PDB entry 7ZIP | X-ray diffraction, 1.90 A resolution | chains BBB and CCC of the 5 polymer chains in the assembly

== Chain BBB (and CCC) ==
Molecule: Major capsid protein VP1
Organism: Betapolyomavirus hominis
Notes: chain CCC of this document is another copy of the same molecule, construct and numbering; everything in this record applies to it too
UniProtKB: P03088 (VP1_POVBK); residues 30-300 here correspond to UniProt positions 31-301 (UniProt number = residue number + 1)
Sequence (275 residues; numbered 26 to 300; the number before each row is that of its first residue):
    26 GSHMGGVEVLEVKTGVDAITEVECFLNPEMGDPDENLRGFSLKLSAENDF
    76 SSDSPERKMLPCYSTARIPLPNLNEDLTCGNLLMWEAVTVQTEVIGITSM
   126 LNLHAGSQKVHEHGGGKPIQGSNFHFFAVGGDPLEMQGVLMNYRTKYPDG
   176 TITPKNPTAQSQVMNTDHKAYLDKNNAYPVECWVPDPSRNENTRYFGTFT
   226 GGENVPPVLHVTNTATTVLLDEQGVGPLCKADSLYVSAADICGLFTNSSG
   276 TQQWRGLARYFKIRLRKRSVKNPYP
Not modelled in the structure: 26-32, 40-41, 100-106, 297-300 (chain CCC: 26-33, 38-43, 98-106, 296-300)
Differences from the reference sequence: expression tag (26-29); variant Asp157 (Glu158 in P03088), Thr170 (Ser171 in P03088), Thr218 (Ala219 in P03088)

== How chain BBB and chain CCC interact ==
Contacting residue pairs - 118 pairs, chain BBB then chain CCC:
  Glu48(BBB) - Ser213(CCC)
  Phe50(BBB) - Met189(CCC)  hydrophobic
  Phe50(BBB) - Asp211(CCC)
  Phe50(BBB) - Ser213(CCC)
  Asn52(BBB) - Val188(CCC)
  Asn52(BBB) - Met189(CCC)  hydrogen bond (side chain-backbone)
  Pro53(BBB) - Val188(CCC)  hydrophobic
  Glu60(BBB) - Ala184(CCC)
  Asn61(BBB) - Tyr168(CCC)  hydrogen bond
  Asn61(BBB) - Arg169(CCC)
  Asn61(BBB) - Gln187(CCC)  hydrogen bond (backbone-side chain)
  Leu62(BBB) - Gln187(CCC)
  Arg63(BBB) - Ala184(CCC)
  Arg63(BBB) - Gln185(CCC)  hydrogen bond
  Arg63(BBB) - Gln187(CCC)  hydrogen bond (backbone-side chain)
  Arg63(BBB) - Val188(CCC)
  Gly64(BBB) - Val188(CCC)
  Phe65(BBB) - Met166(CCC)
  Phe65(BBB) - Gln187(CCC)
  Glu118(BBB) - Pro212(CCC)
  Glu118(BBB) - Tyr220(CCC)  hydrogen bond
  Ile120(BBB) - Val164(CCC)  hydrophobic
  Ile120(BBB) - Met189(CCC)  hydrophobic
  Ile120(BBB) - Pro212(CCC)  hydrophobic
  Gly121(BBB) - Val164(CCC)
  Gly121(BBB) - Val209(CCC)
  Ile122(BBB) - Val209(CCC)
  Ile122(BBB) - Phe224(CCC)  hydrophobic
  Thr123(BBB) - Tyr88(CCC)
  Thr123(BBB) - Phe149(CCC)
  Thr123(BBB) - Val205(CCC)  hydrogen bond (side chain-backbone)
  Thr123(BBB) - Glu206(CCC)
  Thr123(BBB) - Trp208(CCC)  hydrogen bond (side chain-backbone)
  Thr123(BBB) - Val209(CCC)
  Ser124(BBB) - Val164(CCC)
  Ser124(BBB) - Leu165(CCC)
  Ser124(BBB) - Met166(CCC)
  Ser124(BBB) - Glu206(CCC)
  Met125(BBB) - Phe224(CCC)  hydrophobic
  Leu126(BBB) - Val205(CCC)  hydrophobic
  Leu126(BBB) - Glu206(CCC)
  Leu126(BBB) - Phe224(CCC)  hydrophobic
  Leu126(BBB) - Ile266(CCC)  hydrophobic
  Leu126(BBB) - Trp279(CCC)
  Asn127(BBB) - Asp78(CCC)
  Asn127(BBB) - Met166(CCC)
  Asn127(BBB) - Thr170(CCC)
  Asn127(BBB) - Glu206(CCC)  hydrogen bond
  Leu128(BBB) - Ser70(CCC)
  Leu128(BBB) - Trp279(CCC)  hydrophobic
  His129(BBB) - Ser70(CCC)
  His129(BBB) - Glu72(CCC)
  His129(BBB) - Asn73(CCC)  hydrogen bond (backbone-backbone)
  His129(BBB) - Asp78(CCC)  salt bridge
  His129(BBB) - Pro80(CCC)
  His129(BBB) - Met84(CCC)
  His129(BBB) - Glu206(CCC)  salt bridge
  Ala130(BBB) - Asn73(CCC)
  Ala130(BBB) - Phe75(CCC)
  Ala130(BBB) - Asp78(CCC)
  Gly131(BBB) - Asn73(CCC)  hydrogen bond (backbone-backbone)
  Gly131(BBB) - Phe75(CCC)
  Ser132(BBB) - Glu72(CCC)  hydrogen bond (backbone-backbone)
  Gln133(BBB) - Glu72(CCC)
  Lys134(BBB) - Glu72(CCC)  hydrogen bond (backbone-side chain)
  Val135(BBB) - Glu228(CCC)
  Val135(BBB) - Gln277(CCC)
  His136(BBB) - Gly275(CCC)  hydrogen bond (side chain-backbone)
  His136(BBB) - Gln277(CCC)
  His138(BBB) - Ser274(CCC)
  His138(BBB) - Gly275(CCC)
  His138(BBB) - Thr276(CCC)
  Gly139(BBB) - Ala71(CCC)
  Gly139(BBB) - Gly275(CCC)
  Gly139(BBB) - Gln277(CCC)
  Gly140(BBB) - Leu69(CCC)
  Gly140(BBB) - Ser70(CCC)
  Gly140(BBB) - Ala71(CCC)
  Gly140(BBB) - Gln277(CCC)  hydrogen bond (backbone-side chain)
  Gly141(BBB) - Ala71(CCC)
  Lys142(BBB) - Glu228(CCC)  salt bridge
  Pro143(BBB) - Ser147(CCC)
  Pro143(BBB) - Gly227(CCC)
  Pro143(BBB) - Glu228(CCC)
  Ile144(BBB) - Met166(CCC)  hydrophobic
  Gln145(BBB) - Gly227(CCC)
  Gln145(BBB) - Glu228(CCC)
  Pro231(BBB) - Gly226(CCC)
  Pro231(BBB) - Val230(CCC)  hydrophobic
  Pro232(BBB) - Phe224(CCC)
  Pro232(BBB) - Thr225(CCC)
  Pro232(BBB) - Gly226(CCC)  hydrogen bond (backbone-backbone)
  Val233(BBB) - Phe224(CCC)
  Val233(BBB) - Thr225(CCC)
  Leu234(BBB) - Thr223(CCC)
  Leu234(BBB) - Phe224(CCC)  hydrogen bond (backbone-backbone)
  His235(BBB) - Gly222(CCC)
  His235(BBB) - Thr223(CCC)  hydrogen bond
  Val236(BBB) - Pro210(CCC)  hydrophobic
  Val236(BBB) - Tyr220(CCC)
  Val236(BBB) - Phe221(CCC)
  Val236(BBB) - Gly222(CCC)  hydrogen bond (backbone-backbone)
  Thr237(BBB) - Tyr220(CCC)  hydrogen bond (side chain-backbone)
  Thr237(BBB) - Phe221(CCC)
  Asn238(BBB) - Asn215(CCC)  hydrogen bond (side chain-backbone)
  Asn238(BBB) - Thr218(CCC)  hydrogen bond (side chain-backbone)
  Asn238(BBB) - Arg219(CCC)
  Asn238(BBB) - Tyr220(CCC)  hydrogen bond (side chain-backbone)
  Thr239(BBB) - Phe221(CCC)
  Phe270(BBB) - Phe75(CCC)  hydrophobic
  Phe270(BBB) - Met166(CCC)  hydrophobic
  Ser273(BBB) - Glu72(CCC)
  Arg280(BBB) - Leu165(CCC)  hydrogen bond (side chain-backbone)
  Arg280(BBB) - Met166(CCC)
  Arg280(BBB) - Gln187(CCC)  hydrogen bond (side chain-backbone)
  Ala283(BBB) - Met189(CCC)  hydrophobic
  Tyr285(BBB) - Pro212(CCC)
  Tyr285(BBB) - Ser213(CCC)
Other interface residues (no listed pair), chain BBB (53 interface residues in all): Glu137, Leu282, Lys287
Other interface residues (no listed pair), chain CCC (57 interface residues in all): Leu85, Gln162, Asn167, Tyr172, Lys194, Leu269, Thr271

== In short ==
53 residues of chain BBB and 57 residues of chain CCC are in contact, with 25 hydrogen bonds and 3 salt
bridges. Polar pairs include His129(BBB)-Asp78(CCC), His129(BBB)-Glu206(CCC) and Lys142(BBB)-Glu228(CCC).
Both chains are Major capsid protein VP1 (Betapolyomavirus hominis). Entry 7ZIP (JC Polyomavirus VP1 in
complex with 3'-Sialyllactose glycomacromolecules (aliphatic linker)) was determined by X-ray diffraction
together with 7ZIL, 7ZIM, 7ZIN, 7ZIO and 7ZIQ from the same study.
